Entry 4U7D (X-ray diffraction, 3.40 A resolution); this record covers chains A and P of the 4 polymer chains in the assembly.

[Chain A]
Molecule: ATP-dependent DNA helicase Q1
Organism: Homo sapiens
Notes: EC 3.6.4.12
UniProt: P46063 (RECQ1_HUMAN); residues 49-616 here = UniProt positions 49-616
Sequence (591 residues; row label = number of the first residue in the row):
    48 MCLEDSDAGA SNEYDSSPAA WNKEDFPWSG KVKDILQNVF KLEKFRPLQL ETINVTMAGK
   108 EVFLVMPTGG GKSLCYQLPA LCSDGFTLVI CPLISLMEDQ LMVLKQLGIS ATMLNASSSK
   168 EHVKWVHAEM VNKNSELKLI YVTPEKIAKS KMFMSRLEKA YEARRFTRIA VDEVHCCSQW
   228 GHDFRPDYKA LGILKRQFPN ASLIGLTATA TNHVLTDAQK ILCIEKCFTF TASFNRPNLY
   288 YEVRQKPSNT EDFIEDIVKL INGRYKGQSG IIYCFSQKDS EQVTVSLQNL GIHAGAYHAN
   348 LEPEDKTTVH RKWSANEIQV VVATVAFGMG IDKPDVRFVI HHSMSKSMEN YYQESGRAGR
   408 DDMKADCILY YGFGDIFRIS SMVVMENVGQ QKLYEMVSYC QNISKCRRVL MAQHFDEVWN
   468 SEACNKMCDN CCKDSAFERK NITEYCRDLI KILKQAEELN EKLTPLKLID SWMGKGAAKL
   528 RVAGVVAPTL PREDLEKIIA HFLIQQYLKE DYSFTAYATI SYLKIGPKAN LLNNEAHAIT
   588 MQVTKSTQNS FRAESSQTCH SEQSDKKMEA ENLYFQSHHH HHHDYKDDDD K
Not modelled in the structure: 48-62, 467-469, 593-638
Construct notes: initiating methionine (48); conflict Ser611 (Gly in P46063); expression tag (617-638)
Bound ions: Zn2+: Cys453, Cys471, Cys475, Cys478
What the authors report for this chain:
  - binding site for the 20-nt DNA strand (chain P): Thr511
  - binding site for the 20-nt DNA strand: Arg528

[Chain P]
Molecule: 20-nt DNA strand
Sequence (20 nucleotides; each row starts with the number of its first residue):
     1 GGATCTCGAC GCTCTCCCTT
Not modelled in the structure: 18-20

[How chain A and chain P interact]
Contacting residue pairs (8; chain A residue first):
  Thr511(A) - DG2(P)  sugar contact
  Thr511(A) - DA3(P)  hydrogen bond to the phosphate
  Leu513(A) - DA3(P)  phosphate contact
  Lys514(A) - DA3(P)  phosphate contact
  Thr562(A) - DG1(P)  sugar contact
  Ile567(A) - DG2(P)  sugar contact
  Tyr569(A) - DG1(P)  hydrogen bond to the phosphate
  Tyr569(A) - DG2(P)  hydrogen bond to the phosphate
Also at the interface, not in a pair above, chain P (4 interface residues in all): DT4

[Summary]
6 residues of chain A face 4 of chain P across their interface; the contacts include 3 hydrogen bonds. Polar
contacts include Thr511(A)-DA3(P), Tyr569(A)-DG1(P) and Tyr569(A)-DG2(P). From the paper: a binding site for
the 20-nt DNA strand (chain P) at Thr511(A); a binding site for the 20-nt DNA strand at Arg528(A).
Here chain A is ATP-dependent DNA helicase Q1 (Homo sapiens) and chain P is a 20-nt DNA strand. Entry 4U7D
(Structure of human RECQ-like helicase in complex with an oligonucleotide) was determined by X-ray
diffraction, deposited together with 2WWY.
